PDB entry 4RWX | X-ray diffraction, 2.90 A resolution | chains B and C of the 3 polymer chains in the assembly

[Chain B (and C)]
Protein: Lmo2692 protein
From: Listeria monocytogenes
Notes: chain C of this document is another copy of the same molecule, construct and numbering; everything in this record applies to it too
UniProt: Q8Y3Y7 (Q8Y3Y7_LISMO); residue numbers follow UniProt; this construct covers 1-109
Sequence (114 residues; row label = number of the first residue in the row):
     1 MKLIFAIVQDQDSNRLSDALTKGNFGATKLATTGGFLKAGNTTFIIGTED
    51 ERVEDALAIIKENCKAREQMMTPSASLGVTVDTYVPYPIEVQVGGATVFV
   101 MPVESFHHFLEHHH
Disordered / not traced: 34-39, 69-91, 114 (chain C: 34-39, 65-95)
Sequence notes: expression tag (110-114)

[How chain B and chain C interact]
Contacting residue pairs - 37 pairs, chain B then chain C:
  K2(B) - E104(C)  salt bridge
  F5(B) - F5(C)  hydrophobic
  T32(B) - T28(C)
  T32(B) - K29(C)
  T32(B) - L30(C)
  T33(B) - T28(C)
  T33(B) - K29(C)  hydrogen bond (backbone-backbone)
  T43(B) - T28(C)
  L57(B) - H107(C)
  K61(B) - F109(C)
  C64(B) - E111(C)
  A66(B) - E111(C)
  A66(B) - H113(C)
  Q92(B) - H112(C)
  Q92(B) - H113(C)  hydrogen bond (backbone-backbone)
  Q92(B) - H114(C)  hydrogen bond
  V93(B) - E111(C)
  V93(B) - H112(C)
  G94(B) - L110(C)
  G94(B) - E111(C)  hydrogen bond (backbone-backbone)
  G95(B) - F109(C)
  A96(B) - H108(C)
  A96(B) - F109(C)  hydrogen bond (backbone-backbone)
  T97(B) - F106(C)
  T97(B) - H107(C)
  T97(B) - H108(C)
  V98(B) - F106(C)
  V98(B) - H107(C)  hydrogen bond (backbone-backbone)
  F99(B) - G47(C)
  F99(B) - S105(C)
  F99(B) - F106(C)  hydrophobic
  V100(B) - V103(C)
  V100(B) - E104(C)  hydrogen bond (backbone-backbone)
  V100(B) - S105(C)  hydrogen bond (backbone-backbone)
  M101(B) - M101(C)  hydrophobic
  M101(B) - P102(C)
  P102(B) - P102(C)
Other interface residues (no listed pair), chain B (24 interface residues in all): I7, L30, I60, K65
Other interface residues (no listed pair), chain C (23 interface residues in all): M1, L3, A27, I45

[Summary]
Chain B and chain C form an interface of 24 and 23 residues respectively, with 8 hydrogen bonds and 1 salt
bridge. Polar contacts include K2(B)-E104(C), Q92(B)-H114(C) and T33(B)-K29(C).
Both chains are Lmo2692 protein (Listeria monocytogenes). Entry 4RWX (Crystal Structure of L. monocytogenes
PstA) was determined by X-ray diffraction together with 4RWW from the same study.
